7WMP - chains a and b of the 36 polymer chains in the assembly; structure by electron microscopy, 3.60 A resolution.

# Chain a (and b)
Name: Portal protein
Source organism: Helicobacter phage KHP30
Notes: chain b of this document is another copy of the same molecule, construct and numbering; everything in this record applies to it too
Reference sequence: I7HHN4 (PORTL_BPKHP); residues 1-602 here = UniProt positions 1-602
Sequence (602 residues; each row starts with the number of its first residue):
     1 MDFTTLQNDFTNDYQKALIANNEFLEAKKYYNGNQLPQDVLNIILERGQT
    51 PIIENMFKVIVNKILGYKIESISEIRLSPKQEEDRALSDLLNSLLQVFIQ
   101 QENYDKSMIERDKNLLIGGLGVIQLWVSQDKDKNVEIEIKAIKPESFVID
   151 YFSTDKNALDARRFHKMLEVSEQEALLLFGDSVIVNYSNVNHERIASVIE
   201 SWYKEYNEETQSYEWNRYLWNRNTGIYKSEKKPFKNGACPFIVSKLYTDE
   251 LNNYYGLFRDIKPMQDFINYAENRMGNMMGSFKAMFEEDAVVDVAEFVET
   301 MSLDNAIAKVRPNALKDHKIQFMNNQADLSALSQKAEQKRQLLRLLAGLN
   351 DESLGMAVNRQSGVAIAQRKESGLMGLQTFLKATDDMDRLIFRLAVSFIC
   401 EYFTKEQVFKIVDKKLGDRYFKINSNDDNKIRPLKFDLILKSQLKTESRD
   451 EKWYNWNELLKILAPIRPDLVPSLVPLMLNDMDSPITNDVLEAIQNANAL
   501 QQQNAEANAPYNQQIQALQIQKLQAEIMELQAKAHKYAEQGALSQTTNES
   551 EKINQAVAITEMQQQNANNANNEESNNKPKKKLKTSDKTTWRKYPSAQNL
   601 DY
Disordered / not traced: 423-426, 564-602

# Chain a / chain b interface
Contacting residue pairs (221; chain a residue first):
  N8(a) with H192(b), hydrogen bond
  D9(a) with E193(b)
  N12(a) with N191(b); H192(b)
  R47(a) with N305(b)
  R76(a) with D483(b), salt bridge; P485(b)
  S78(a) with D483(b), hydrogen bond
  K80(a) with S93(b), hydrogen bond (side chain-backbone); Q96(b); V97(b); I411(b)
  Q81(a) with F409(b); K410(b), hydrogen bond (side chain-backbone); I411(b); V412(b); D413(b); R449(b)
  E82(a) with D413(b), hydrogen bond (backbone-side chain); R449(b)
  R85(a) with R449(b); N480(b), hydrogen bond (side chain-backbone); M482(b); T487(b); N488(b)
  A86(a) with N488(b)
  D89(a) with P485(b); N488(b)
  Y151(a) with N191(b), hydrogen bond; E193(b), hydrogen bond
  F152(a) with E169(b); V170(b); S171(b); I195(b), hydrophobic
  T154(a) with E169(b)
  N157(a) with K106(b)
  L159(a) with K106(b)
  R162(a) with S171(b); Q173(b); E193(b), salt bridge
  R163(a) with E193(b), salt bridge
  Y206(a) with L177(b)
  Y213(a) with E174(b)
  Y247(a) with Y31(b); K58(b); N62(b), hydrogen bond
  D249(a) with N32(b)
  E250(a) with K28(b); K29(b); N32(b), hydrogen bond; N34(b), hydrogen bond
  Y255(a) with N32(b); G33(b); N55(b); K58(b)
  D260(a) with K58(b)
  P263(a) with I52(b), hydrophobic
  M264(a) with I52(b), hydrophobic; I53(b); E54(b)
  F267(a) with M279(b), hydrophobic
  R274(a) with G280(b); D304(b), salt bridge
  N277(a) with D304(b); N305(b)
  M278(a) with D304(b)
  S281(a) with N305(b)
  F282(a) with N305(b)
  K283(a) with M301(b); L303(b), hydrogen bond (side chain-backbone); A306(b)
  A284(a) with A306(b), hydrogen bond (backbone-backbone); I307(b); A308(b), hydrogen bond (backbone-backbone)
  M285(a) with M301(b), hydrophobic; A308(b)
  F286(a) with I307(b), hydrophobic; A308(b), hydrogen bond (backbone-backbone); K309(b); V310(b), hydrogen bond (backbone-backbone)
  E287(a) with V310(b); P312(b); N313(b), hydrogen bond (side chain-backbone); A314(b), hydrogen bond (side chain-backbone); L315(b); K316(b), salt bridge
  E288(a) with K309(b); V310(b), hydrogen bond (backbone-backbone)
  D289(a) with P312(b)
  H318(a) with L315(b)
  K319(a) with L315(b); K316(b)
  Q321(a) with L315(b)
  M323(a) with M301(b), hydrophobic
  N325(a) with D304(b), hydrogen bond (side chain-backbone)
  A327(a) with Q326(b)
  D328(a) with M279(b); G280(b), hydrogen bond (side chain-backbone); Q326(b), hydrogen bond
  L332(a) with M279(b), hydrophobic
  K335(a) with E272(b), salt bridge; M275(b); M279(b)
  Q338(a) with E272(b); R340(b)
  K339(a) with I52(b); E272(b), salt bridge
  L342(a) with E54(b)
  L345(a) with M56(b), hydrophobic; V59(b)
  L346(a) with N55(b)
  R360(a) with N359(b)
  I366(a) with W453(b), hydrophobic; M482(b), hydrophobic
  A367(a) with D450(b); Y454(b), hydrogen bond (backbone-side chain)
  Q368(a) with Y454(b), hydrogen bond
  R369(a) with Q361(b); S362(b), hydrogen bond (side chain-backbone); V364(b)
  E371(a) with N359(b), hydrogen bond
  S372(a) with E70(b), hydrogen bond; V358(b); N359(b)
  M375(a) with N62(b); K63(b); G66(b); E70(b); L354(b); G355(b); V358(b), hydrophobic
  Q378(a) with G66(b); I69(b); E70(b)
  T379(a) with I69(b)
  K382(a) with I69(b); D105(b), salt bridge
  D386(a) with K106(b)
  R389(a) with Q100(b); E102(b), salt bridge
  R393(a) with E102(b), salt bridge
  K415(a) with D489(b), salt bridge
  R419(a) with N488(b); D489(b), salt bridge; E492(b), salt bridge
  K435(a) with D130(b), salt bridge; N134(b); E136(b)
  F436(a) with V97(b), hydrophobic; N134(b); V135(b); E136(b); Q407(b); K410(b); I411(b), hydrophobic
  I439(a) with Q100(b); E447(b)
  K441(a) with D450(b), salt bridge; D483(b), salt bridge
  K452(a) with P485(b); I486(b)
  N455(a) with S484(b), hydrogen bond; P485(b); I486(b)
  W456(a) with I486(b); V490(b), hydrophobic
  L459(a) with L479(b), hydrophobic; I486(b), hydrophobic; V490(b), hydrophobic
  I462(a) with W453(b), hydrophobic
  I466(a) with L460(b), hydrophobic; V471(b), hydrophobic; V475(b), hydrophobic
  R467(a) with P472(b); V475(b); N498(b), hydrogen bond
  L470(a) with I494(b), hydrophobic
  L474(a) with A493(b), hydrophobic
  L477(a) with A493(b), hydrophobic
  Q516(a) with Y511(b), hydrogen bond
  I520(a) with Q514(b); I515(b), hydrophobic
  L523(a) with L518(b), hydrophobic; Q519(b)
  Q524(a) with Q514(b); L518(b)
  I527(a) with L518(b); Q521(b); K522(b)
  L530(a) with A525(b), hydrophobic; E526(b); E529(b)
  Q531(a) with M528(b)
  K533(a) with E529(b)
  A534(a) with M528(b); E529(b); A532(b)
  Y537(a) with A532(b), hydrophobic; K533(b); K536(b)
  A538(a) with A532(b)
  Q540(a) with K536(b)
  G541(a) with K536(b); E539(b)
  S544(a) with E539(b), hydrogen bond (side chain-backbone); Q540(b); L543(b)
  Q545(a) with E539(b)
  T547(a) with L543(b)
  N548(a) with A542(b); L543(b); T546(b), hydrogen bond
  E551(a) with T546(b); T547(b); S550(b)
  K552(a) with T546(b)
  Q555(a) with T546(b), hydrogen bond (side chain-backbone); E549(b); S550(b); I553(b)
  M562(a) with V557(b), hydrophobic
Also at the interface, not in a pair above, chain a (127 interface residues in all): P79, D155, K156, K204, Q211, R259, Y270, V294, V298, D317, I320, A331, K370, L374, G376, L390, E458, L463, D469, D481, E526
Also at the interface, not in a pair above, chain b (137 interface residues in all): Y67, K113, K131, D132, V190, F297, R311, F322, L329, L444, N457, P476, M478, L491, Q501, H535, T560

# In short
The interface between chain a and chain b involves 127 residues on one side and 137 on the other, with 33
hydrogen bonds and 16 salt bridges. Among the polar pairs are R76(a)-D483(b), R162(a)-E193(b) and
R163(a)-E193(b).
Both chains are Portal protein (Helicobacter phage KHP30). Entry 7WMP (Tail structure of Helicobacter pylori
bacteriophage KHP30) was determined by electron microscopy.
